PDB entry 7XOG | electron microscopy, 3.50 A resolution | chains C and B of the 3 polymer chains in the assembly

Chain C (and B):
Protein: Spike glycoprotein, peptide
Source organism: Severe acute respiratory syndrome coronavirus
Notes: chain B of this document is another copy of the same molecule, construct and numbering; everything in this record applies to it too
UniProtKB: P0DTC2 (SPIKE_SARS2); aligned to UniProt positions 1-1252 over residues 1-1252 (the alignment contains insertions or deletions, so no single offset holds)
Amino-acid sequence (1293 residues; numbered 1 to 1293; the number before each row is that of its first residue):
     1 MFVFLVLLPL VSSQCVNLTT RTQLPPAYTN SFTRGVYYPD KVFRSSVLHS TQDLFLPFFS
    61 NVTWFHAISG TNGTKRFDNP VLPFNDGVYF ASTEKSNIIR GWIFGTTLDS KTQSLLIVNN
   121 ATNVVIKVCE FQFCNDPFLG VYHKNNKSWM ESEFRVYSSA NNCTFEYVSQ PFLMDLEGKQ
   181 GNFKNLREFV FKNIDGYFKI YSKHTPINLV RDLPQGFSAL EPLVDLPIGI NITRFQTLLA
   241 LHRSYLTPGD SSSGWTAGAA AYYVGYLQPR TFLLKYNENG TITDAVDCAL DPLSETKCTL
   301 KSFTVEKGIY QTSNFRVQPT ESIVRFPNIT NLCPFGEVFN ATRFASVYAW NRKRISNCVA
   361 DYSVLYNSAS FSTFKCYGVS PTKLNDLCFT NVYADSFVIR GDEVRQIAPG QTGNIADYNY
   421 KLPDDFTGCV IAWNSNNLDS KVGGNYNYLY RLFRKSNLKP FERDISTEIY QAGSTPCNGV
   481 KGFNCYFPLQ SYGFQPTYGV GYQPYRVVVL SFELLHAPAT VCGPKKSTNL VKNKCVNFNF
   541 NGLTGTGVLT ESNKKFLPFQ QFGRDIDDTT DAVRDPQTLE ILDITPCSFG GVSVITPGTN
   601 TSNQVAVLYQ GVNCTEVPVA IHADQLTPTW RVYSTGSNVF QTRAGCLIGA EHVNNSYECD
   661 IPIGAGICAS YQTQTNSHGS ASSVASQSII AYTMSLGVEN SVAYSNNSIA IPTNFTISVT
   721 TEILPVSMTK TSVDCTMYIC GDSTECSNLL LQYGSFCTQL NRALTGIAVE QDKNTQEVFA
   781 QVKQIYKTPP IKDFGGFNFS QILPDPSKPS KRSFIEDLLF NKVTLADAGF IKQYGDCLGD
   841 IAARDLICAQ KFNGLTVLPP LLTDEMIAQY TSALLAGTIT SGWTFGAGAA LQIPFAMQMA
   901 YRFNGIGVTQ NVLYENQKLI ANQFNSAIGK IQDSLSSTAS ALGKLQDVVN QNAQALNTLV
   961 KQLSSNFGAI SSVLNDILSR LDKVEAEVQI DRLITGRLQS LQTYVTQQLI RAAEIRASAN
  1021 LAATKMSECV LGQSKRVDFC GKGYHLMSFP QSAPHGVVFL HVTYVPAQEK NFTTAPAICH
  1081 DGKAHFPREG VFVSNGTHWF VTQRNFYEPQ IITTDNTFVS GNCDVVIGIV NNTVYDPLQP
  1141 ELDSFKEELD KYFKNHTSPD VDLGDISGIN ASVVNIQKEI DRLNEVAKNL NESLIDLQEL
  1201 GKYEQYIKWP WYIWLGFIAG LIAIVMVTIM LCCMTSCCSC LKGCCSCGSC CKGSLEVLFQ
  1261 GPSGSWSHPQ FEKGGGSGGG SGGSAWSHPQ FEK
Unresolved in the structure: 1-699, 768-908, 1171-1176, 1195-1293
Differences from the reference sequence: variant Asn414 (Lys417 in P0DTC2), Lys481 (Glu484 in P0DTC2), Tyr498 (Asn501 in P0DTC2), Asp567 (Ala570 in P0DTC2), Gly611 (Asp614 in P0DTC2), His678 (Pro681 in P0DTC2), Val698 (Ala701 in P0DTC2); conflict Gly679 (Arg682 in P0DTC2), Ser680 (Arg683 in P0DTC2), Ser682 (Arg685 in P0DTC2)
Cystine bridges: Cys735-Cys757, Cys740-Cys746, Cys1029-Cys1040, Cys1079-Cys1123
Glycans and other covalent adducts: N-acetylglucosamine (NAG) linked to Asn706, Asn714
Curated features (UniProtKB/Swiss-Prot):
  - lipidation (S-palmitoyl cysteine): Cys1240, Cys1247, Cys1250
  - glycosylation (N-linked (GlcNAc...) asparagine): Asn17 (complex), Asn61 (hybrid), Asn331 (complex), Asn603 (hybrid)

Interface between chain C and chain B:
Contacting residue pairs - 170 pairs, chain C then chain B:
  Val702(C) - Val719(B)  hydrophobic
  Val702(C) - Phe1049(B)  hydrophobic
  Ala703(C) - Val719(B)  hydrophobic
  Ala703(C) - Val1062(B)  hydrophobic
  Tyr704(C) - Ile717(B)
  Asn707(C) - Phe1049(B)
  Ile709(C) - Met1047(B)  hydrophobic
  Leu751(C) - Tyr1152(B)
  Gln752(C) - Tyr1152(B)
  Gly754(C) - Glu1148(B)
  Ser755(C) - Glu1148(B)  hydrogen bond (backbone-side chain)
  Gln759(C) - Pro1140(B)
  Gln759(C) - Glu1141(B)  hydrogen bond (side chain-backbone)
  Gln759(C) - Leu1142(B)
  Arg762(C) - Leu1138(B)
  Arg762(C) - Gln1139(B)  hydrogen bond (side chain-backbone)
  Gly766(C) - Tyr1135(B)
  Ile767(C) - Tyr1135(B)  hydrogen bond (backbone-side chain)
  Gln910(C) - Thr909(B)
  Gln910(C) - Leu913(B)
  Gln917(C) - Gln917(B)
  Gln923(C) - Glu1192(B)  hydrogen bond (side chain-backbone)
  Gln923(C) - Ser1193(B)  hydrogen bond (backbone-side chain)
  Gln923(C) - Leu1194(B)
  Ser926(C) - Ser1193(B)
  Ala927(C) - Ser1193(B)  hydrogen bond (backbone-side chain)
  Lys930(C) - Val1186(B)
  Lys930(C) - Asn1189(B)  hydrogen bond (side chain-backbone)
  Lys930(C) - Leu1190(B)
  Ser934(C) - Leu1183(B)
  Ser934(C) - Val1186(B)
  Ser937(C) - Glu1179(B)
  Ser937(C) - Leu1183(B)
  Thr938(C) - Leu1183(B)
  Ala941(C) - Glu1179(B)
  Lys944(C) - Gln1177(B)
  Lys944(C) - Glu1179(B)  salt bridge
  Val949(C) - Val948(B)  hydrophobic
  Thr958(C) - Ile1169(B)
  Gln962(C) - Gly1164(B)
  Gln962(C) - Asp1165(B)
  Gln962(C) - Ile1169(B)
  Asn966(C) - Leu1163(B)
  Asn966(C) - Gly1164(B)  hydrogen bond (side chain-backbone)
  Phe967(C) - Asn966(B)
  Asp982(C) - Arg980(B)  salt bridge
  Gln989(C) - Gln752(B)  hydrogen bond
  Arg992(C) - Leu749(B)
  Arg992(C) - Gln752(B)
  Arg992(C) - Tyr753(B)
  Arg992(C) - Asp991(B)  salt bridge
  Leu993(C) - Gln752(B)
  Leu993(C) - Gly754(B)
  Thr995(C) - Thr995(B)
  Gly996(C) - Tyr753(B)
  Gly996(C) - Phe756(B)
  Gln999(C) - Leu998(B)
  Gln999(C) - Gln999(B)
  Gln999(C) - Gln1002(B)
  Ser1000(C) - Gln759(B)
  Thr1003(C) - Leu760(B)
  Thr1003(C) - Gln1002(B)  hydrogen bond
  Thr1006(C) - Thr1006(B)
  Gln1007(C) - Ala763(B)
  Gln1007(C) - Leu1009(B)
  Ile1010(C) - Ile1010(B)  hydrophobic
  Glu1014(C) - Arg1016(B)  salt bridge
  Arg1016(C) - Tyr1135(B)
  Arg1036(C) - Glu1028(B)  salt bridge
  Thr1074(C) - Met1047(B)
  Ala1075(C) - Met1047(B)
  Pro1076(C) - Leu1046(B)
  Pro1076(C) - Met1047(B)  hydrophobic
  Pro1076(C) - Val1062(B)  hydrophobic
  Ala1077(C) - Ile717(B)  hydrophobic
  Ala1084(C) - Ile717(B)  hydrophobic
  Phe1086(C) - Phe715(B)  hydrophobic
  Phe1086(C) - Ile717(B)  hydrophobic
  Phe1086(C) - Leu1046(B)  hydrophobic
  Phe1086(C) - Tyr1064(B)  hydrophobic
  Pro1087(C) - Leu1046(B)
  Gly1090(C) - Gln1033(B)  hydrogen bond (backbone-side chain)
  Val1091(C) - Met1047(B)  hydrophobic
  Arg1104(C) - Gln1033(B)
  Phe1118(C) - Phe715(B)  hydrophobic
  Phe1118(C) - Tyr1064(B)
  Ser1120(C) - Phe715(B)  hydrogen bond (side chain-backbone)
  Ser1120(C) - Thr716(B)
  Asp1124(C) - Thr716(B)
  Asp1124(C) - Ile717(B)
  Val1125(C) - Ile717(B)
  Val1125(C) - Val719(B)  hydrophobic
  Val1126(C) - Thr716(B)
  Val1126(C) - Ile717(B)  hydrogen bond (backbone-backbone)
  Val1126(C) - Ser718(B)
  Val1126(C) - Val719(B)  hydrogen bond (backbone-backbone)
  Ile1127(C) - Val719(B)
  Gly1128(C) - Val719(B)  hydrogen bond (backbone-backbone)
  Gly1128(C) - Thr720(B)
  Gly1128(C) - Thr721(B)  hydrogen bond (backbone-backbone)
  Ile1129(C) - Thr721(B)
  Ile1129(C) - Ile723(B)  hydrophobic
  Val1130(C) - Thr721(B)  hydrogen bond (backbone-backbone)
  Val1130(C) - Glu722(B)
  Val1130(C) - Ile723(B)  hydrogen bond (backbone-backbone)
  Asn1131(C) - Ile723(B)
  Asn1132(C) - Glu722(B)  hydrogen bond
  Asn1132(C) - Ile723(B)  hydrogen bond (backbone-backbone)
  Asn1132(C) - Leu724(B)
  Asn1132(C) - Pro725(B)
  Val1134(C) - Ser1018(B)
  Tyr1135(C) - Arg1011(B)
  Tyr1135(C) - Glu1014(B)  hydrogen bond (backbone-side chain)
  Asp1136(C) - Arg1011(B)
  Pro1137(C) - Gln1007(B)
  Leu1138(C) - Gln1007(B)  hydrogen bond (backbone-side chain)
  Gln1139(C) - Thr1003(B)
  Gln1139(C) - Tyr1004(B)  hydrogen bond (side chain-backbone)
  Gln1139(C) - Gln1007(B)  hydrogen bond
  Gln1139(C) - Gln1008(B)  hydrogen bond
  Pro1140(C) - Tyr738(B)  hydrogen bond (backbone-side chain)
  Pro1140(C) - Ser1000(B)
  Pro1140(C) - Thr1003(B)
  Pro1140(C) - Tyr1004(B)
  Leu1142(C) - Arg997(B)
  Leu1142(C) - Ser1000(B)
  Asp1143(C) - Arg997(B)  hydrogen bond (backbone-side chain)
  Ser1144(C) - Arg997(B)
  Phe1145(C) - Ile739(B)
  Phe1145(C) - Cys740(B)
  Phe1145(C) - Cys746(B)  hydrophobic
  Phe1145(C) - Ile990(B)
  Phe1145(C) - Leu993(B)
  Phe1145(C) - Ile994(B)  hydrophobic
  Phe1145(C) - Arg997(B)
  Lys1146(C) - Asp742(B)  salt bridge
  Lys1146(C) - Ser743(B)
  Glu1148(C) - Leu993(B)
  Glu1148(C) - Arg997(B)  salt bridge
  Leu1149(C) - Glu745(B)
  Leu1149(C) - Ile990(B)  hydrophobic
  Leu1149(C) - Leu993(B)
  Phe1153(C) - Ala986(B)
  Phe1153(C) - Gln989(B)
  Thr1157(C) - Asp982(B)
  Ser1158(C) - Leu978(B)  hydrogen bond (side chain-backbone)
  Ser1158(C) - Asp982(B)  hydrogen bond (backbone-side chain)
  Pro1159(C) - Leu978(B)
  Asp1160(C) - Asn975(B)  hydrogen bond
  Val1161(C) - Leu974(B)  hydrophobic
  Val1161(C) - Asn975(B)  hydrogen bond (backbone-side chain)
  Val1161(C) - Leu978(B)  hydrophobic
  Leu1163(C) - Phe967(B)
  Ile1166(C) - Val960(B)
  Ile1166(C) - Leu963(B)  hydrophobic
  Ile1166(C) - Ser964(B)
  Gln1177(C) - Gln946(B)
  Ile1180(C) - Ala939(B)
  Ile1180(C) - Leu942(B)  hydrophobic
  Ile1180(C) - Gly943(B)
  Leu1183(C) - Leu935(B)
  Leu1183(C) - Ala939(B)  hydrophobic
  Val1186(C) - Leu935(B)  hydrophobic
  Ala1187(C) - Gln932(B)  hydrogen bond (backbone-side chain)
  Leu1190(C) - Ile928(B)  hydrophobic
  Leu1190(C) - Ile931(B)  hydrophobic
  Leu1190(C) - Gln932(B)
  Asn1191(C) - Gln932(B)  hydrogen bond
  Ser1193(C) - Phe924(B)
  Leu1194(C) - Asn925(B)
Other interface residues (no listed pair), chain C (125 interface residues in all): Ser701, Phe756, Ala763, Leu913, Phe924, Asp933, Leu935, Leu942, Leu945, Leu956, Leu959, Leu963, Leu974, Ile977, Leu978, Arg980, Leu981, Val988, Gln1002, Asp1038, Glu1089, Val1119, Glu1141, Tyr1152, Lys1154, His1156, Gly1164, Asn1184, Lys1188
Other interface residues (no listed pair), chain B (122 interface residues in all): Asn714, Gln910, Asn916, Ser934, Ser936, Thr938, Ala941, Leu945, Val949, Leu956, Leu959, Ser971, Val973, Ile977, Ala1013, Ile1015, Lys1025, Ser1027, Leu1031, His1156, Ile1166

In short:
125 residues of chain C and 122 residues of chain B are in contact, with 34 hydrogen bonds and 7 salt bridges.
Polar contacts include Lys944(C)-Glu1179(B), Asp982(C)-Arg980(B) and Arg992(C)-Asp991(B). N-acetylglucosamine
is covalently linked to Asn706(C) and Asn714(C).
Both chains are Spike glycoprotein, peptide (Severe acute respiratory syndrome coronavirus). Entry 7XOG
(Cryo-EM structure of S glycoprotein encoded by the Covid-19 mRNA vaccine candidate RQ3013 (Postfusion state))
was determined by electron microscopy (same publication as 7XOE).
